Entry 8YGD (electron microscopy, 2.84 A resolution); this record covers chains 9 and L of the 34 polymer chains in the assembly.

Chain 9:
Protein: Antenna pigment protein alpha chain
From: Fuscovulum blasticum DSM 2131
Reference sequence: A0A2T4JA00 (A0A2T4JA00_FUSBL); residue numbers follow UniProt; this construct covers 1-62
Amino-acid sequence (62 residues; each row starts with the number of its first residue):
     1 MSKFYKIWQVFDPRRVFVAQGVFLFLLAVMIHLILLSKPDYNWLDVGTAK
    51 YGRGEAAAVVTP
Not modelled in the structure: 54-62
Ligand contacts:
  - bacteriochlorophyll a (BCL), molecule 1: Met-1, Leu-24, Leu-27, Ala-28, Ile-31, His-32, Leu-35, Tyr-41
  - bacteriochlorophyll a (BCL), molecule 2: Phe-4, Ile-7, Val-16, Phe-23, Ile-31
  - bacteriochlorophyll a (BCL), molecule 3: Gly-21, Leu-24, Phe-25, Ala-28, His-32, Leu-35, Tyr-41, Trp-43
  - 1,2-diacyl-sn-glycero-3-phosphocholine (PC1): Phe-11, Arg-15, Val-16, Ala-19, Phe-23
  - spheroidene (SPO), molecule 1: Lys-3, Phe-4, Lys-6, Ile-7, Gln-9, Val-10
  - spheroidene (SPO), molecule 2: Phe-17, Gln-20, Gly-21
  - spheroidene (SPO), molecule 3: Phe-17, Gln-20, Phe-23, Leu-24, Leu-27, Ile-31, Ile-34
  - spheroidene (SPO), molecule 4: Phe-25, Ala-28, Val-29, His-32, Leu-33, Leu-36
  - ubiquinone-10 (U10): Val-18, Gly-21, Val-22

Chain L:
Protein: Reaction center protein L chain
From: Fuscovulum blasticum DSM 2131
Reference sequence: A0A2L1K3X9 (A0A2L1K3X9_FUSBL); numbering as in UniProt (aligned over 1-282)
Amino-acid sequence (282 residues; row label = number of the first residue in the row):
     1 MALLSFERKYRVPGGTLVGGNLFDFWVGPFYVGFFGVTTFFFAALGTLLI
    51 LYGTAMEGVWNPQLISIEPPSVENGLAFAPLAEGGLWQLITICALGAFIS
   101 WALREVEICRKLGIGLHIPFAFSFAILAYAVLVVFRPLLMGSWGYAFPYG
   151 IWTHLDWVSNTGYTYGNFHYNPAHMLGISFFFTTALALALHGALVLSAAN
   201 PEKGQEMKTADHEDTFFRDLVGYSIGTLGIHRLGLLLALMAVFWSAVCMI
   251 ITGTIWFDQWSNWWYWWVELPWWVDIPGGVNG
Not modelled in the structure: 1
Metal / ion sites: Fe2+: His-191, His-231 (shared with 3 residues of chain M)
Ligand contacts:
  - bacteriochlorophyll a (BCL), molecule 1: Phe-98, Phe-122, Ala-125, Ile-126, Ala-128, Tyr-129, Leu-132, Trp-157, Val-158, Ser-159, Thr-161, Gly-162, Tyr-163, Asn-167, Phe-168, His-169, His-174, Gly-177, Ile-178, Phe-181, Phe-182, Val-242, Ser-245, Ala-246, Cys-248, Met-249
  - bacteriochlorophyll a (BCL), molecule 2: Phe-98, Tyr-129, Leu-132, Phe-147, Ile-151, Trp-152, His-154, Leu-155, Trp-157, Val-158
  - bacteriochlorophyll a (BCL), molecule 3: Val-158, Tyr-163, His-169, Phe-182
  - bacteriochlorophyll a (BCL), molecule 4: His-169, Met-175, Ile-178, Ser-179, Phe-182, Thr-183, Leu-186
  - bacteriopheophytin a (BPH), molecule 1: Thr-39, Phe-42, Ala-43, Gly-46, Ile-50, Ile-90, Cys-93, Ala-94, Ala-97, Phe-98, Trp-101, Glu-105, Ile-118, Ala-121, Phe-122, Phe-124, Ala-125, Tyr-149, Gly-150, Ile-151, Phe-181, Ala-238, Leu-239, Val-242
  - bacteriopheophytin a (BPH), molecule 2: Phe-182, Ala-185, Leu-186, Ala-189, Leu-190, Leu-220, Val-221
  - 1,2-diacyl-sn-glycero-3-phosphocholine (PC1), molecule 1: Ala-2, Val-27, Gly-28, Phe-40
  - 1,2-diacyl-sn-glycero-3-phosphocholine (PC1), molecule 2: Thr-16, Leu-17, Val-18, Phe-35, Leu-103, Arg-110
  - 1,2-diacyl-sn-glycero-3-phosphocholine (PC1), molecule 3: Ile-50, Pro-62, Gln-63, Ile-65, Tyr-149, Ile-151, Trp-152
  - 1,2-diacyl-sn-glycero-3-phosphocholine (PC1), molecule 4: Trp-60, Asn-61, Pro-62, Gln-63
  - 1,2-diacyl-sn-glycero-3-phosphocholine (PC1), molecule 5: Trp-272, Trp-273, Asp-275, Ile-276
  - ubiquinone-10 (U10), molecule 1: Leu-22, Phe-23, Phe-34, Val-37, Thr-38, Phe-42, Ala-77, Phe-78, Gln-88, Thr-91, Ile-92, Leu-95, Gly-96, Ser-100, Val-134, Trp-143
  - ubiquinone-10 (U10), molecule 2: Phe-30, Val-32, Gly-36, Thr-39, Phe-40, Trp-101, Arg-104
  - ubiquinone-10 (U10), molecule 3: Ile-99, Ala-102, Val-106, Cys-109, Arg-110, Gly-113, Ile-114, Leu-116, Pro-119, Phe-120, Ser-123, Ile-126, Leu-127, Ala-130, Val-134, Phe-135
  - ubiquinone-10 (U10), molecule 4: Pro-172, Met-175, Leu-176, Ser-179, Trp-244, Ile-251, Ile-255, Trp-256, Trp-263, Trp-264
  - ubiquinone-10 (U10), molecule 5: Leu-176, Ser-179, Phe-180, Thr-183, Leu-190, His-191, Leu-194, Glu-213, Asp-214, Phe-217, Tyr-223, Ser-224, Ile-225, Gly-226, Thr-227, Ile-230, Leu-233
  - ubiquinone-10 (U10), molecule 6: Trp-264, Trp-266, Trp-267

Chain 9 / chain L interface:
Residue-residue contacts (22; chain 9 residue first):
  Arg-15(9) / Phe-25(L)
  Arg-15(9) / Trp-26(L)  hydrogen bond (side chain-backbone)
  Val-18(9) / Phe-23(L)  hydrophobic
  Val-18(9) / Val-37(L)  hydrophobic
  Val-22(9) / Val-37(L)  hydrophobic
  Val-22(9) / Phe-40(L)  hydrophobic
  Phe-25(9) / Phe-41(L)  hydrophobic
  Leu-26(9) / Phe-41(L)  hydrophobic
  Leu-26(9) / Ala-44(L)  hydrophobic
  Leu-26(9) / Leu-45(L)  hydrophobic
  Leu-26(9) / Leu-48(L)  hydrophobic
  Met-30(9) / Leu-45(L)  hydrophobic
  Met-30(9) / Leu-48(L)  hydrophobic
  Met-30(9) / Leu-49(L)  hydrophobic
  Leu-33(9) / Leu-49(L)  hydrophobic
  Leu-33(9) / Leu-81(L)
  Ile-34(9) / Tyr-52(L)  hydrogen bond (backbone-side chain)
  Leu-36(9) / Leu-81(L)
  Ser-37(9) / Tyr-52(L)
  Ser-37(9) / Met-56(L)  hydrogen bond
  Ser-37(9) / Leu-81(L)
  Lys-38(9) / Tyr-52(L)
Interface residues without a listed pair, chain 9 (12 interface residues in all): Val-29
Interface residues without a listed pair, chain L (14 interface residues in all): Leu-89

Overview:
Chain 9 and chain L form an interface of 12 and 14 residues respectively, with 3 hydrogen bonds. Among the
polar pairs are Arg-15(9)/Trp-26(L), Ile-34(9)/Tyr-52(L) and Ser-37(9)/Met-56(L). One
1,2-diacyl-sn-glycero-3-phosphocholine molecule and one ubiquinone-10 molecule are bound between chain 9 and
chain L.
Here chain 9 is Antenna pigment protein alpha chain and chain L is Reaction center protein L chain, both from
Fuscovulum blasticum DSM 2131. Entry 8YGD (Rhodobacter blasticus RC-LH1 dimer) was determined by electron
microscopy, deposited together with 8YGL.
